Entry 6OLT (X-ray diffraction, 2.35 A resolution); this record covers chains A and B.

[Chain A]
Protein: 3-oxoacyl-[acyl-carrier-protein] synthase 2
Organism: Escherichia coli (strain K12)
Notes: EC 2.3.1.179
UniProtKB: P0AAI5 (FABF_ECOLI); residues 0-412 here correspond to UniProt positions 1-413 (UniProt number = residue number + 1)
Amino-acid sequence (413 residues; numbered 0 to 412; the number before each row is that of its first residue; numbering starts at 0):
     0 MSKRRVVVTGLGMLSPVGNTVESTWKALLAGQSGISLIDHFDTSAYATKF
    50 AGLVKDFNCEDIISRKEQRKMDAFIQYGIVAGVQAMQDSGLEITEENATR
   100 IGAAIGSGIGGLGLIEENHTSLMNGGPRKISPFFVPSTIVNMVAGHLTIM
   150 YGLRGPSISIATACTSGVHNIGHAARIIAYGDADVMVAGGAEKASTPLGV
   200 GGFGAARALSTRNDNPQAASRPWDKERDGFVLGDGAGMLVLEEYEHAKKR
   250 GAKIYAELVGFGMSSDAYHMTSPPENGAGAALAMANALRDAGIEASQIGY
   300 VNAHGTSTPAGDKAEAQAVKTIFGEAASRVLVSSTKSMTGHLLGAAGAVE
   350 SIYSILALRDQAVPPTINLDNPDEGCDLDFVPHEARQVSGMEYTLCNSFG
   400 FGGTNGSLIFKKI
Disordered / not traced: 0
Covalent attachments: compound MRJ linked to Cys-163
Residues lining bound ligands: MRJ (N-[2-(dodecanoylamino)ethyl]-N~3~-[(2R)-2-hydroxy-3,3-dimethyl-4-(phosphonooxy)butanoyl]-beta-alaninamide): Ala-205, Phe-229, Met-269, Thr-270, Ser-271, Pro-272, His-303, Thr-305, Thr-307, Gly-310, His-340, Phe-398, Gly-399, Phe-400
What the authors report for this chain:
  - catalytic residues: His-303, His-340 (citing earlier work)
  - catalytic residues: Phe-400 (proposed by the authors, not directly observed)
  - mutagenesis - G399A, F400A: unchanged catalytic activity
  - mutagenesis - F400A: increased catalytic activity on C8Cl
  - mutagenesis - D265A, D265N, G310F, G310M: decreased catalytic activity on C12alphaBr
  - mutagenesis - G310F, G402A: decreased catalytic activity on C8Cl
  - mutagenesis - D265A, D265N, G310M: abolished catalytic activity on C8Cl

[Chain B]
Protein: Acyl carrier protein
Organism: Escherichia coli (strain K12)
UniProtKB: P0A6A8 (ACP_ECOLI); residues 0-77 here correspond to UniProt positions 1-78 (UniProt number = residue number + 1)
Amino-acid sequence (78 residues; numbered 0 to 77; the number before each row is that of its first residue; numbering starts at 0):
     0 MSTIEERVKKIIGEQLGVKQEEVTNNASFVEDLGADSLDTVELVMALEEE
    50 FDTEIPDEEAEKITTVQAAIDYINGHQA
Disordered / not traced: 0

[How chain A and chain B interact]
Residue-residue contacts - 7 pairs, chain A then chain B:
  Ala-204(A) with Val-40(B)
  Ala-205(A) with Leu-37(B)
  Arg-206(A) with Val-40(B); Asp-56(B), salt bridge
  His-268(A) with Asp-35(B), salt bridge
  Thr-270(A) with Asp-35(B), hydrogen bond; Leu-37(B)
Also at the interface, not in a pair above, chain B (5 interface residues in all): Ser-36

[Summary]
The chain A/chain B interface involves 5 residues from each chain, with 1 hydrogen bond and 2 salt bridges.
Polar pairs include Arg-206(A)/Asp-56(B), His-268(A)/Asp-35(B) and Thr-270(A)/Asp-35(B). From the paper:
catalytic residues His-303(A), His-340(A) and Phe-400(A); D265A, D265N and G310F of chain A, among others,
reduce catalytic activity on C12alphaBr; 7 substitutions were tested in all.
Chain A is 3-oxoacyl-[acyl-carrier-protein] synthase 2 and chain B is Acyl carrier protein, both from
Escherichia coli (strain K12); the structure, Crosslinked Crystal Structure of Type II Fatty Acid Synthase
Ketosynthase, FabF, and C12-crypto Acyl Carrier Protein ..., was determined by X-ray diffraction, deposited
together with 6OKF, 6OKG and 6OKC.
